PDB entry 8ESR | electron microscopy, 3.20 A resolution | chains 1 and L of the 56 polymer chains in the assembly

Chain 1:
Molecule: 3497-nt RNA strand
Source organism: Schizosaccharomyces pombe
Sequence (3497 nucleotides; each row starts with the number of its first residue; note: 375 numbers in that range are skipped by the numbering (no residue carries them; nothing is unmodelled there); a row labelled like 1739A-1739F holds insertion residues (1739A, then the next letters in order)):
     1 AUUUGACCUCAAAUCAGGUAGGACUACGCGCUGAACUUAAGCAUAUCAAU
    51 AAGCGCAGGAAAAGAAAAUAACCAUGAUUCCCUCAGUAACGGCGAGUGAA
   101 GCGGGAAAAGCUCAAAUUUGAAAUCUGGCAACAUUUCUUUUGUUGUCCGA
   151 GUUGUAAUUUCAAGAAGCUGCUUUGAGUGUAGACGAUCGGUCUAAGUUCC
   201 UUGGAACAGGACGUCAGAGAGGGUGAGAACCCCGUCUUUGGUCGAUUGGA
   251 UAUGCCAUAUAAAGCGCUUUCGAAGAGUCGAGUUGUUUGGGAAUGCAGCU
   301 CUAAAUGGGUGGUAAAUUUCAUCUAAAGCUAAAUAUUGGCGAGAGACCGA
   351 UAGCGAACAAGUAGAGUGAUCGAAAGAUGAAAAGAACUUUGAAAAGAGAG
   401 UUAAAUAGUACGUGAAAUUGCUGAAAGGGAAGCAUUGGAAAUCAGUCUUA
   451 CCUGGGUGAGAUCAGUAGUCUCUUCGCGAGACUAUGCACUCUGAACCUGU
   501 GGUAGGUCAGCAUCAGUUUUCGGGGGCGGAAAAAGAAUAAGGGAAGGUGG
   551 CUUUCCGGGUUCUGCCUGGGGAGUGUUUAUAGCCCUUGUUGUAAUACGUC
   601 CACUGGGGACUGAGGACUGCGGCUUCGUGCCAAGGAUGCUGACAUAAUGG
   651 UUUUCAAUGGCCCGUCUUGAAACACGGACCAAGGAGUCUAGCAUCUAUGC
   701 GAGUGUUUGGGUGAUGAAAACCCAUCCGCGAAAUGAAAGUGAAUGCAGGU
   751 GGGAACGCCCUUGUGGCGUGCACCAUCGACCGACCCGGAAGUUUGUCAAU
   801 GGAAGGGUUUGAGUAAGAGCAUAGCUGUUGGGACCCGAAAGAUGGUGAAC
   851 UAUGCCUGAAUAGGGUGAAGCCAGAGGAAACUCUGGUGGAGGCUCGUAGA
   901 GAUUCUGACGUGCAAAUCGAUCUUCAAAUUUGGGUAUAGGGGCGAAAGAC
   951 UAAUCGAACCAUCUAGUAGCUGGUUCCUGCCGAAGUUUCCCUCAGGAUAG
  1001 CAGAAACUCAGAUCAGUUUUAUGAGGUAAAGCGAAUGAUUAGAGGUCUUG
  1051 GGGAAGGAAUUUCCUCAACCUAUUCUCAAACUUUAAAUAUGUAAGACGCC
  1101 CUUGUCGCUUAAUUGGACGUGGGCCAUCGAAUGAGAGUUUCUAGUGGGCC
  1151 AUUUUUGGUAAGCAGAACUGGCGAUGCGGGAUGAACCGAACGUGAGGUUA
  1201 AGGUGCCGGAAUGUACGCUCAUCAGACACCAGAAAAGGUGUUAGUUCAUC
  1251 UAGACAGCAGGACGGUGGCCAUGGAAGUCGGAAUCCGCUAAGGAGUGUGU
  1301 AACAACUCACCUGCCGAAUGAACUAGCCCUGAAAAUGGAUGGCGCUUAAG
  1351 CGUACUACCCAUACCUCACCGUCUGGGUUAGCUUUGAGAAGCUCAGACGA
  1401 GUAGGCAGGCGUGGAGGUUUGUGACGAAGCCUUGGGCGUGAGCCUGGGUC
  1451 GAACAGCCUCUAGUGCAGAUCUUGGUGGAAGUAGCAAAUAUUCAAAUGAG
  1501 AACUUUGAAGACUGAAGUGGGGAAAGGUUCCAUGUGAACAGCAGUUGGAC
  1551 AUGGGUUAGUCGAUCCUAAGAGAUAGGGAAGCUCCGUAUGAAAGUUGCAC
  1601 GAUUUUUCGUGCCUCCUAUCGAAAGGGAAUCCGGUUAAUAUUCCGGAACC
  1651 AGAAGGUGGAAUCAACACGGCAACGUAAAUGAAGUUGGAGACGUCGGCGG
  1701 GAGCCCUGGGAAGAGUUCUCUUUUCUUUUUAACAAACCA
1739A-1739F UUGAAC
  1741 C
  1747 ACCCUGAAAUCGGUUUAUCCGGAGCUAGGGUAUGGUGUUUGGAAGAGUUC
  1797 AGCGCCUCAUGCUGAAUCCGGUGCGCUCUCGACGGCCCUUGAAAAUCCAA
  1847 CGGAAGAAUGGACCUUCGGGUCCUUGUUUUCACAUCUGGUCGUACUCAUA
  1897 ACCGCAGCAGGUCUCCAAGGUGAACAGCCUCUAGUUGAUAGAACAAUGUA
  1947 GAUAAGGGAAGUCGGCAAAAU
1967A-1967Z GGAUCCGUAACUUCGGGAUAAGGAUU
1968A-1968Z GGCUCUAAGGGUUGGGUACGUUGGGC
1969A-1969Z CUUGGAACCUGAACGGUUGCUGGACU
1970A-1970Z GAGCGUGGACCGAUGUCUUUUCUCGC
1971A-1971Z CUUUCGGGGUGAGAAGGGAUGUUGGA
1972A-1972Z CCUGCUUGGACCUUGGCGGCCGGGAA
1973A-1973Z GUCCUUGGUCGGGCUUUUCUCCUUCU
1974A-1974Z CGGGGAUUAUGCUCUUACUGGCGUAC
1975A-1975Z GUUUAACAACCAACUUAGAACUGGUA
1976A-1976Z CGGACAAGGGGAAUCUGACUGUCUAA
1977A-1977Z UUAAAACAUAGCAUUGCGAUGGCCAG
1978A-1978Z AAAGUGGUGUUGACGCAAUGUGAUUU
1979A-1979Z CUGCCCAGUGCUCUGAAUGUCAAAGU
1980A-1980Z GAAGAAAUUCAACCAAGCGCGGGUAA
1981A-1981E ACGGC
  2210 GGG
  2340 AGUAACUAUGACUCUCUUAAGGUAGCCAAAUGCCUCGUCAUCUAACUAGU
  2390 GACGCGCAUGAAUGGAUUAACGAGAUUCCCACUGUCCCUAUCUACUAUCU
  2440 AGCGAAACCACAGCCUGGGGAACGGGCCAGGCAAAAUCAGCGGGGAAAGA
  2490 AGACCCUGUUGAGCUUGACUCUAGUUUGACAUUGUGAAGAGACAUAGAGG
  2540 GUGUAGGAUAAGUGGGAGUAUGUUUCGGCAUACGCCGGUGAAAUACCACU
  2590 ACCUUUAUCGUUUCUUUACUUAAUCAAUGAAGCGGAAUUGGGAUUUAUUU
  2640 CCCAUAUUCUAGCGUUAAAGUUUCUUCGCGAACUGAUCCGCGUUGAUGAC
  2690 AUUGUCAGGUGGGGAGUUUGGCUGGGGCGGCACAUCUGUUAAAAGAUAAC
  2740 GCAGGUGUCCUAAGGGGGACUCAUCGAGAACAGAAAUCUCGAGUAGAAUA
  2790 AAAGGGUAAAAGUCCCCUUGAUUUUGAUUUUCAGUGUGAAUACAAACCAU
  2840 GAAAGUGUGGCCUAUCGAUCCUUUGUUCCCUCGAAAUUUGAGGACAGAGG
  2890 UGCCAGAAAAGUUACCACAGGGAUAACUGGCUUGUGGCAGCCAAGCGUUC
  2940 AUAGCGACGUUGCUUUUUGAUUCUUCGAUGUCGGCUCUUCCUAUCAUACC
  2990 GAAGCAGAAUUCGGUAAGCGUUGGAUUGUUCACCCACUAAUAGGGAACGU
  3040 GAGCUGGGUUUAGACCGUCGUGAGACAGGUUAGUUUUACCCUACUGAUGA
  3090 AGUGUCGUCGCAAUGGUAAUUCAACUUAGUACGAGAGGAACCGUUGAUUC
  3140 AGAUCAUUGGUAUUUGCGGCUGCCUGACAAGGCAAUGCCGCGGAGCUAUC
  3190 AUCUGCCGGAUAACGGCUGAACGCCUCUAAGCCAGAAUCCGUGCCAGAAA
  3240 GCGACGAUUUUUUGGUCCGCAUGAUUUAUAUGUAUAAAAAUAGAGGUAGG
  3290 ACUUGUUCCUACUCUCCUGUAUCGUAGAAGAUGGGCGAUGGUUGAUGAAA
  3340 CGGAAGUGUUUUAUUGACUUGUCCAUGAAAUUCCAUUGAAAUCUUGUGCG
  3390 GAAUCGAAUCCAUUGCAUACGACUUUAAUGUGGAACGGGGUAUUGUAAGC
  3440 AGUAGAGUAGCCUUGUUGUUACGAUCUGCUGAGAUUAAGCCUUUGUUCCC
  3490 AAGAUUUG
Disordered / not traced: 1-2, 37-47, 92-95, 287-294, 314-318, 446-505, 552-573, 625-627, 736-738, 761-763, 782-812, 861-929, 940-955, 991-994, 1024-1089, 1095-1129, 1227-1231, 1382-1386, 1486-1489, 1615-1617, 1663-1665, 1739A-1739F, 1801-1806, 1853-1871, 1894-1908, 1918-1922, 1967A-1967Z, 1968A-1968Z, 1969A-1969Z, 1970A-1970Z, 1971A-1971Z, 1972A-1972Z, 1973A-1973Z, 1974A-1974Z, 1975A-1975Z, 1976A-1976Z, 1977A-1977Z, 1978A-1978Z, 1979A-1979Z, 1980A-1980Z, 1981A-1981E, 2340-2416, 2483-2492, 2518-2694, 2708-2896, 2914-2919, 2936-2942, 2954-2969, 3015-3021, 3047-3051, 3066, 3074-3079, 3248-3268, 3290-3297, 3376-3394, 3442-3464
Sequence notes: conflict C1741 (U7796 in 157310483)

Chain L:
Name: 60S ribosomal protein L13
Source organism: Schizosaccharomyces pombe
Reference sequence: O74175 (RL13_SCHPO); residue numbers follow UniProt; this construct covers 1-208
Sequence (208 residues; each row starts with the number of its first residue):
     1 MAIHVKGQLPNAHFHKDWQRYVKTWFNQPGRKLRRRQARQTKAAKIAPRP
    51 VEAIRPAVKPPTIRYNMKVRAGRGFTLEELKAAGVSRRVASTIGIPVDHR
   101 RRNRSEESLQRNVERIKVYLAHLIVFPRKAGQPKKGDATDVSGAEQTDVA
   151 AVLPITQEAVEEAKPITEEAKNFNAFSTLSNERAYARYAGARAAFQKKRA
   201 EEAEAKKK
Disordered / not traced: 1-20, 137-208
Swiss-Prot annotation at these positions:
  - modified residue (Phosphoserine): Ser177, Ser180

Chain 1 / chain L interface:
Residue-residue contacts (105):
  A65(1) with Arg73(L), base contact; Arg100(L), hydrogen bond to the phosphate
  A66(1) with His99(L), salt bridge to the phosphate; Arg100(L), salt bridge to the phosphate
  C72(1) with Pro61(L), base contact; Thr62(L), base contact; Ile63(L), sugar contact; Asn66(L), sugar contact
  C73(1) with Lys59(L), base contact; Asn66(L), base contact; Met67(L), base contact
  A74(1) with Lys59(L), hydrogen bond to the sugar; Pro60(L), hydrogen bond to the sugar; Pro61(L), base contact; Arg104(L), base contact; Ser105(L), hydrogen bond to the phosphate
  U75(1) with Val58(L), sugar contact; Lys59(L), sugar contact; Pro61(L), sugar contact; Arg70(L), hydrogen bond to the phosphate; Arg101(L), salt bridge to the phosphate; Arg104(L), salt bridge to the phosphate
  G76(1) with Arg70(L), salt bridge to the phosphate; Gly72(L), phosphate contact; Arg73(L), phosphate contact; Asp98(L), hydrogen bond to the sugar; Arg100(L), hydrogen bond to the sugar; Arg101(L), base contact; Arg102(L), hydrogen bond to the base; Arg104(L), base contact
  A77(1) with Arg73(L), salt bridge to the phosphate; Arg100(L), hydrogen bond to the sugar
  C81(1) with Trp25(L), sugar contact
  C82(1) with Trp25(L), phosphate contact
  C102(1) with Pro61(L), phosphate contact; Thr62(L), hydrogen bond to the sugar; Tyr65(L), sugar contact
  G103(1) with Pro60(L), phosphate contact; Pro61(L), phosphate contact; Tyr65(L), sugar contact; Arg70(L), salt bridge to the phosphate
  G104(1) with Arg70(L), salt bridge to the phosphate
  A106(1) with Arg35(L), hydrogen bond to the sugar; Arg39(L), hydrogen bond to the phosphate
  A107(1) with Arg39(L), salt bridge to the phosphate
  A108(1) with Lys42(L), salt bridge to the phosphate; Arg55(L), hydrogen bond to the base; Arg73(L), base contact
  G110(1) with Arg73(L), salt bridge to the phosphate
  C111(1) with Arg88(L), salt bridge to the phosphate
  A162(1) with Leu77(L), phosphate contact; Arg87(L), hydrogen bond to the base; His99(L), stacking on the base
  A163(1) with Leu77(L), phosphate contact
  U174(1) with Arg128(L), sugar contact; Ala130(L), phosphate contact; Gly131(L), hydrogen bond to the sugar
  G175(1) with Arg128(L), salt bridge to the phosphate; Lys129(L), phosphate contact; Ala130(L), phosphate contact; Gly131(L), hydrogen bond to the phosphate
  C256(1) with Lys134(L), base contact
  A257(1) with Gln132(L), hydrogen bond to the base; Pro133(L), base contact; Lys134(L), hydrogen bond to the base
  A259(1) with Gly131(L), base contact; Gln132(L), base contact; Pro133(L), base contact; Lys135(L), hydrogen bond to the sugar; Gly136(L), sugar contact
  U260(1) with Gly136(L), phosphate contact
  G264(1) with Ser86(L), sugar contact
  C265(1) with Ser86(L), sugar contact
  G266(1) with Lys81(L), phosphate contact
  U322(1) with Arg104(L), salt bridge to the phosphate
  C323(1) with Arg102(L), salt bridge to the phosphate
  A333(1) with Arg35(L), hydrogen bond to the phosphate
  U334(1) with Arg31(L), salt bridge to the phosphate; Arg35(L), salt bridge to the phosphate
  A335(1) with Lys23(L), hydrogen bond to the phosphate; Arg31(L), salt bridge to the phosphate
  U336(1) with Lys23(L), salt bridge to the phosphate
  U707(1) with Gln28(L), hydrogen bond to the phosphate
  U708(1) with Trp25(L), phosphate contact; Gln28(L), phosphate contact
  G709(1) with Trp25(L), phosphate contact; Gln28(L), hydrogen bond to the phosphate; Arg31(L), salt bridge to the phosphate; Arg35(L), sugar contact
  G710(1) with Lys32(L), base contact; Arg35(L), salt bridge to the phosphate; Arg39(L), salt bridge to the phosphate
  G711(1) with Lys32(L), hydrogen bond to the base; Arg36(L), salt bridge to the phosphate; Arg39(L), salt bridge to the phosphate
  U712(1) with Lys32(L), base contact; Arg36(L), salt bridge to the phosphate
  G713(1) with Leu33(L), base contact
  A718(1) with Phe26(L), base contact; Pro29(L), sugar contact
  C726(1) with Tyr65(L), phosphate contact; Lys68(L), phosphate contact
  C727(1) with Arg64(L), salt bridge to the phosphate; Tyr65(L), hydrogen bond to the phosphate
  G728(1) with Arg64(L), salt bridge to the phosphate
Other interface residues (no listed pair), chain 1 (51 interface residues in all): A70, A109, U258, A717, A719
Other interface residues (no listed pair), chain L (53 interface residues in all): Arg34, Glu52, Ala71, Val97, Ser108

In short:
Chain 1 and chain L form an interface of 51 and 53 residues respectively, with 25 hydrogen bonds, 27 salt
bridges and 1 aromatic stacking contact. Among the polar pairs are G76(1)-Arg102(L), A108(1)-Arg55(L) and
A162(1)-Arg87(L).
Chain 1 is a 3497-nt RNA strand and chain L is 60S ribosomal protein L13, both from Schizosaccharomyces pombe;
the structure, Ytm1 associated nascent 60S ribosome (-fkbp39) State 2, was determined by electron microscopy
(same publication as 8ESQ, 8ETC, 8ETG, 8ETH, 8ETI, 8ETJ and 3 further entries).
